7X14 - chains A and B; structure by X-ray diffraction, 1.68 A resolution.

# Chain A
Protein: Vesicle-associated membrane protein-associated protein B
Organism: Mus musculus
UniProt: Q9QY76 (VAPB_MOUSE); residues 1-125 here = UniProt positions 1-125
Amino-acid sequence (125 residues; numbered 1 to 125; the number before each row is that of its first residue):
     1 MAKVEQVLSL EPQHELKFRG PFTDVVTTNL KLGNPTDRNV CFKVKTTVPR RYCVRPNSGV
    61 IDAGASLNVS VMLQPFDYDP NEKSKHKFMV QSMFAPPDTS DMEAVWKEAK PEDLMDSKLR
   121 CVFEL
Unresolved in the structure: 1-3, 125
Swiss-Prot annotation at these positions:
  - site: Lys43 (Involved in binding the phosphorylated serine of the phospho-FFAT motif)
  - modified residue: Ala2 (N-acetylalanine)

# Chain B
Protein: MIGA2 phospho FFAT motif
Amino-acid sequence (10 residues; each row starts with the number of its first residue):
   498 SEDSFFSATE
Unresolved in the structure: 498-500
Modified / non-standard residues: Ser501 (phosphoserine; SEP); Ser504 (phosphoserine; SEP)

# How chain A and chain B interact
Residue-residue contacts - 26 pairs, chain A then chain B:
  Lys43(A) - Ser504(B)
  Val44(A) - Ala505(B)  hydrogen bond (backbone-backbone)
  Lys45(A) - Phe503(B)
  Lys45(A) - Ser504(B)
  Lys45(A) - Ala505(B)
  Thr46(A) - Phe502(B)
  Thr46(A) - Phe503(B)  hydrogen bond (backbone-backbone)
  Thr47(A) - Ser501(B)
  Pro49(A) - Phe503(B)  hydrophobic
  Pro49(A) - Ser504(B)
  Tyr52(A) - Thr506(B)
  Cys53(A) - Thr506(B)
  Cys53(A) - Glu507(B)  hydrogen bond (side chain-backbone)
  Val54(A) - Ala505(B)  hydrophobic
  Val54(A) - Thr506(B)  hydrogen bond (backbone-backbone)
  Val54(A) - Glu507(B)
  Arg55(A) - Glu507(B)
  Pro56(A) - Glu507(B)
  Asn57(A) - Ala505(B)  hydrogen bond (side chain-backbone)
  Asn57(A) - Thr506(B)
  Asn57(A) - Glu507(B)  hydrogen bond (backbone-side chain)
  Lys83(A) - Ser501(B)
  Lys87(A) - Ser501(B)
  Lys87(A) - Phe502(B)
  Phe88(A) - Phe502(B)
  Met89(A) - Phe502(B)  hydrophobic
Interface residues without a listed pair, chain A (18 interface residues in all): Ser58, Lys118
The authors on this interface:
  - interface residues, chain A: Lys43(A), Lys45(A), Lys87(A), Lys118(A)
  - hot spots on chain A (mutagenesis) - K43L/K45L (5-fold), K87L/K118L: decreased binding to MIGA2 phospho FFAT motif (chain B)

# Overview
18 residues of chain A and 7 residues of chain B are in contact; the contacts include 6 hydrogen bonds. Among
the polar pairs are Cys53(A)-Glu507(B), Asn57(A)-Ala505(B) and Asn57(A)-Glu507(B). The paper reports that
K43L/K45L and K87L/K118L of chain A reduce binding to MIGA2 phospho FFAT motif (chain B); interface residues
Lys43(A), Lys45(A) and Lys87(A) among others.
Here chain A is Vesicle-associated membrane protein-associated protein B (Mus musculus) and chain B is MIGA2
phospho FFAT motif. Entry 7X14 (Crystal structure of phospho-FFAT motif of MIGA2 bound to VAPB) was determined
by X-ray diffraction, deposited together with 7X15.
